PDB entry 8CML | electron microscopy, 3.60 A resolution | chains A and B of the 4 polymer chains in the assembly

Chain A:
Protein: Nanobody UNbC5-2
Source organism: Lama glama
Notes: antibody fragment or engineered binder
Sequence (150 residues; numbered 0 to 149; the number before each row is that of its first residue; numbering starts at 0):
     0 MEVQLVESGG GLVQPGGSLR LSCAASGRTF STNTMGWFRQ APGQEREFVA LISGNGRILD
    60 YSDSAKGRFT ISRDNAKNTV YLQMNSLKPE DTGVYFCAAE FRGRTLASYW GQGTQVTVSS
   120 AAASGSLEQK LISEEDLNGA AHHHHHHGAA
Unresolved in the structure: 0, 121-149
Disulfides: Cys22-Cys96

Chain B:
Protein: Complement C5 alpha chain
Source organism: Homo sapiens
Reference sequence: P01031 (CO5_HUMAN); residues 678-1676 here = UniProt positions 678-1676
Sequence (999 residues; row label = number of the first residue in the row):
   678 TLQKKIEEIA AKYKHSVVKK CCYDGACVNN DETCEQRAAR ISLGPRCIKA FTECCVVASQ
   738 LRANISHKDM QLGRLHMKTL LPVSKPEIRS YFPESWLWEV HLVPRRKQLQ FALPDSLTTW
   798 EIQGVGISNT GICVADTVKA KVFKDVFLEM NIPYSVVRGE QIQLKGTVYN YRTSGMQFCV
   858 KMSAVEGICT SESPVIDHQG TKSSKCVRQK VEGSSSHLVT FTVLPLEIGL HNINFSLETW
   918 FGKEILVKTL RVVPEGVKRE SYSGVTLDPR GIYGTISRRK EFPYRIPLDL VPKTEIKRIL
   978 SVKGLLVGEI LSAVLSQEGI NILTHLPKGS AEAELMSVVP VFYVFHYLET GNHWNIFHSD
  1038 PLIEKQKLKK KLKEGMLSIM SYRNADYSYS VWKGGSASTW LTAFALRVLG QVNKYVEQNQ
  1098 NSICNSLLWL VENYQLDNGS FKENSQYQPI KLQGTLPVEA RENSLYLTAF TVIGIRKAFD
  1158 ICPLVKIDTA LIKADNFLLE NTLPAQSTFT LAISAYALSL GDKTHPQFRS IVSALKREAL
  1218 VKGNPPIYRF WKDNLQHKDS SVPNTGTARM VETTAYALLT SLNLKDINYV NPVIKWLSEE
  1278 QRYGGGFYST QDTINAIEGL TEYSLLVKQL RLSMDIDVSY KHKGALHNYK MTDKNFLGRP
  1338 VEVLLNDDLI VSTGFGSGLA TVHVTTVVHK TSTSEEVCSF YLKIDTQDIE ASHYRGYGNS
  1398 DYKRIVACAS YKPSREESSS GSSHAVMDIS LPTGISANEE DLKALVEGVD QLFTDYQIKD
  1458 GHVILQLNSI PSSDFLCVRF RIFELFEVGF LSPATFTVYE YHRPDKQCTM FYSTSNIKIQ
  1518 KVCEGAACKC VEADCGQMQE ELDLTISAET RKQTACKPEI AYAYKVSITS ITVENVFVKY
  1578 KATLLDIYKT GEAVAEKDSE ITFIKKVTCT NAELVKGRQY LIMGKEALQI KYNFSFRYIY
  1638 PLDSLTWIEY WPRDTTCSSC QAFLANLDEF AEDIFLNGC
Unresolved in the structure: 678, 873-879, 1388-1396, 1517-1524, 1532-1676
Disulfides: Cys698-Cys724, Cys699-Cys731, Cys711-Cys732, Cys856-Cys883, Cys866-Cys1527, Cys1101-Cys1159, Cys1375-Cys1505, Cys1405-Cys1474
Covalent attachments: N-acetylglucosamine (NAG) linked to Asn911
From the paper describing this entry:
  - conformationally variable residues (order/disorder transition): Asp746 to Met754
  - mutagenesis - R885H: decreased binding to Ecu-mab

Chain A / chain B interface:
Pairs across the interface - 17 pairs, chain A then chain B:
  Thr31(A) - Asn1090(B)
  Thr31(A) - Glu1094(B)
  Thr33(A) - Asp1157(B)  hydrogen bond (side chain-backbone)
  Leu50(A) - Pro1160(B)  hydrophobic
  Asn54(A) - Gln1097(B)
  Arg56(A) - Gln1097(B)
  Ile57(A) - Gln1097(B)
  Ile57(A) - Pro1160(B)
  Ile57(A) - Leu1161(B)  hydrophobic
  Asp59(A) - Val1162(B)
  Glu99(A) - Asp1157(B)
  Phe100(A) - Asp1157(B)  hydrogen bond (backbone-side chain)
  Arg101(A) - Asp1157(B)  hydrogen bond (backbone-side chain)
  Arg101(A) - Leu1197(B)  hydrogen bond (side chain-backbone)
  Gly102(A) - Phe1156(B)
  Arg103(A) - Asp1165(B)  salt bridge
  Leu105(A) - Gly1198(B)
Also at the interface, not in a pair above, chain A (16 interface residues in all): Arg27, Asn32, Ser52
Also at the interface, not in a pair above, chain B (15 interface residues in all): Thr1027, Lys1091, Arg1153, Asp1199
From the paper, about this interface:
  - pairs named by the authors: Thr33(A)-Asp1157(B) (backbone contact), Asn54(A)-Gln1097(B), Arg101(A)-Leu1197(B) (hydrogen bond), Arg101(A)-Asp1157(B) (backbone contact), Arg103(A)-Asp1165(B) (salt bridge), Arg103(A)-Phe1156(B), Pro1160(B)-Ile57(A) (hydrophobic contact)
  - epitope / paratope residues, chain A: Thr33(A), Asn54(A), Ile57(A), Arg101(A), Arg103(A)
  - epitope / paratope residues, chain B: Gln1097(B), Phe1156(B), Asp1157(B), Pro1160(B), Asp1165(B), Leu1197(B)

Summary:
16 residues of chain A and 15 residues of chain B are in contact; the contacts include 4 hydrogen bonds and 1
salt bridge. Polar pairs include Arg103(A)-Asp1165(B), Thr33(A)-Asp1157(B) and Phe100(A)-Asp1157(B). The
authors report backbone contacts between Thr33(A) and Asp1157(B) and Arg101(A) and Asp1157(B); contacts
between Asn54(A) and Gln1097(B) and Arg103(A) and Phe1156(B); a hydrogen bond between Arg101(A) and
Leu1197(B). From the paper: R885H of chain B reduces binding to Ecu-mab; epitope/paratope residues Thr33(A),
Asn54(A) and Gln1097(B) among others.
Chain A is Nanobody UNbC5-2 (Lama glama) and chain B is Complement C5 alpha chain (Homo sapiens); the
structure, Cryo-EM structure of complement C5 in complex with nanobodies UNbC5-1 and UNbC5-2, was determined
by electron microscopy.
